PDB entry 7VB0 | electron microscopy, 3.60 A resolution | chains D and G of the 12 polymer chains in the assembly

[Chain D]
Name: V-type ATP synthase beta chain
From: Thermus thermophilus HB8
UniProt: Q56404 (VATB_THET8); residues 1-478 here = UniProt positions 1-478
Sequence (478 residues; each row starts with the number of its first residue):
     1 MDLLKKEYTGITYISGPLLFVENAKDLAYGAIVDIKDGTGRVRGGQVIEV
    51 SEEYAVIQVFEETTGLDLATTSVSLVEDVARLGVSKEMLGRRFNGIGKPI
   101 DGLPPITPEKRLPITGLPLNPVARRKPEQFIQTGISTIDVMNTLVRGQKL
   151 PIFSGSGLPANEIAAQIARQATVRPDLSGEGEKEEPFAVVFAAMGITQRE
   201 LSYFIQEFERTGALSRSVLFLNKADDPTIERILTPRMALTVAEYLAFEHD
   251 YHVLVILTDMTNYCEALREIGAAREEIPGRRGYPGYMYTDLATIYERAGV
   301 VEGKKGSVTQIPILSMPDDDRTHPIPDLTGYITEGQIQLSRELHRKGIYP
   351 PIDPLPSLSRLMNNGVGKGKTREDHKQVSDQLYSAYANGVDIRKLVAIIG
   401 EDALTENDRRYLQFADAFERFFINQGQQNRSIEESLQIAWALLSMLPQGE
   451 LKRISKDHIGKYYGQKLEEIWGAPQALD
Disordered / not traced: 1-4, 475-478

[Chain G]
Name: V-type ATP synthase subunit D
From: Thermus thermophilus HB8
UniProt: O87880 (VATD_THET8); residue numbers follow UniProt; this construct covers 1-223
Sequence (223 residues; each row starts with the number of its first residue):
     1 MSQVSPTRMNLLQRRGQLRLAQKGVDLLKKKRDALVAEFFGLVREAMEAR
    51 KALDQAAKEAYAALLLAQAFDGPEVVAGAALGVPPLEGVEAEVENVWGSK
   101 VPRLKATFPDGALLSPVGTPAYTLEASRAFRRYAEALIRVANTETRLKKI
   151 GEEIKKTTRRVNALEQVVIPGIRAQIRFIQQVLEQREREDTFRLKRIKGK
   201 IEAREAEEEGGRPNPQVEIGAGL
Disordered / not traced: 1-3, 210-223

[Interface between chain D and chain G]
Residue-residue contacts (18; chain D residue first):
  Glu275(D) with Lys198(G), hydrogen bond (backbone-side chain)
  Ile277(D) with Thr191(G); Lys195(G)
  Pro278(D) with Leu194(G)
  Gly279(D) with Glu187(G)
  Arg280(D) with Glu187(G)
  Arg281(D) with Arg8(G); Glu187(G), hydrogen bond (backbone-side chain)
  Asp318(D) with Leu12(G)
  Asp320(D) with Leu12(G); Arg15(G), salt bridge
  Thr322(D) with Arg15(G)
  Asp391(D) with Lys30(G), salt bridge
  Lys394(D) with Leu27(G)
  Leu395(D) with Leu27(G), hydrophobic; Lys31(G)
  Ile398(D) with Leu27(G), hydrophobic
  Ile399(D) with Trp97(G), hydrophobic
Interface residues without a listed pair, chain D (17 interface residues in all): Glu276, Gly282, Ala403

[In short]
17 residues of chain D face 12 of chain G across their interface, with 2 hydrogen bonds and 2 salt bridges.
Polar pairs include Asp320(D)-Arg15(G), Asp391(D)-Lys30(G) and Glu275(D)-Lys198(G).
Here chain D is V-type ATP synthase beta chain and chain G is V-type ATP synthase subunit D, both from Thermus
thermophilus HB8. Entry 7VB0 (V1EG domain of V/A-ATPase from Thermus thermophilus at saturated ATP-gamma-S
condition, state3) was determined by electron microscopy together with 7VAI, 7VAJ, 7VAK, 7VAL, 7VAM, 7VAN and
11 further entries from the same study.
